Entry 8FFT (X-ray diffraction, 2.10 A resolution); this record covers chains A and B.

[Chain A (and B)]
Name: Aminotransferase class I/II-fold pyridoxal phosphate-dependent enzyme
Organism: Dolichospermum flos-aquae
Notes: chain B of this document is another copy of the same molecule, construct and numbering; everything in this record applies to it too
Reference sequence: A0A8G0W655 (A0A8G0W655_9CYAN); residues 1-370 here = UniProt positions 1-370
Chain sequence (370 residues; each row starts with the number of its first residue):
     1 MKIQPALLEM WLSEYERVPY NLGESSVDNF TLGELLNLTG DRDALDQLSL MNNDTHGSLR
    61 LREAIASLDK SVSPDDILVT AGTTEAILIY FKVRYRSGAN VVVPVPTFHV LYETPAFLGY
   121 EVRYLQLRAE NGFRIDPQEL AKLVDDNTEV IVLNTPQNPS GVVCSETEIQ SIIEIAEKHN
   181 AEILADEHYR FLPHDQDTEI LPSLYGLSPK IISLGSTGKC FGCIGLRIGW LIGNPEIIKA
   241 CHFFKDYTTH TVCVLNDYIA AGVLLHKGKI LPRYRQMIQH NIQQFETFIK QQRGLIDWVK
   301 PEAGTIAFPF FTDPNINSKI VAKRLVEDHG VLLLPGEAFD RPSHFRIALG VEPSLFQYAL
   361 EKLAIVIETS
Not modelled in the structure: 1-17, 195-199, 370 (chain B: 1-16, 195-197, 370)
Modified positions: Lys-219 ((2S)-2-amino-6-[[3-hydroxy-2-methyl-5-(phosphonooxymethyl)pyridin-4-yl]methylideneamino]hexanoic acid; LLP)
Bound ions: Mg2+ site 1: Ala-66, Asp-69, Val-72; Mg2+ site 2: Asp-146, Glu-149
What the authors report for this chain:
  - catalytic residues: Asn-52, Thr-84 (proposed by the authors, not directly observed)
  - mutagenesis - E9A, E9D, E9Q, S25A, N52A (10-fold), N52D, T84A, T84V: decreased catalytic activity
  - mutagenesis - N52Q: unchanged catalytic activity
  - mutagenesis - T84S, H250A: abolished expression

[Interface between chain A and chain B]
Contacting residue pairs (91; chain A residue first):
  Asn-29(A) / Leu-50(B)
  Asn-29(A) / Met-51(B)
  Phe-30(A) / Ser-49(B)
  Phe-30(A) / Leu-50(B)  hydrogen bond (backbone-backbone)
  Thr-31(A) / Asp-46(B)
  Thr-31(A) / Leu-48(B)
  Leu-32(A) / Leu-45(B)
  Leu-32(A) / Asp-46(B)
  Leu-32(A) / Leu-48(B)  hydrogen bond (backbone-backbone)
  Leu-32(A) / Leu-50(B)
  Leu-32(A) / Leu-255(B)  hydrophobic
  Gly-33(A) / Asp-46(B)  hydrogen bond (backbone-backbone)
  Leu-35(A) / Leu-50(B)  hydrophobic
  Arg-42(A) / Asp-46(B)  salt bridge
  Leu-45(A) / Leu-32(B)
  Asp-46(A) / Thr-31(B)  hydrogen bond (backbone-side chain)
  Asp-46(A) / Leu-32(B)
  Asp-46(A) / Gly-33(B)  hydrogen bond (backbone-backbone)
  Asp-46(A) / Leu-36(B)
  Asp-46(A) / Arg-42(B)  salt bridge
  Gln-47(A) / Thr-31(B)
  Leu-48(A) / Thr-31(B)
  Leu-48(A) / Leu-32(B)  hydrogen bond (backbone-backbone)
  Ser-49(A) / Phe-30(B)
  Leu-50(A) / Asn-29(B)
  Leu-50(A) / Phe-30(B)  hydrogen bond (backbone-backbone)
  Leu-50(A) / Leu-32(B)
  Leu-50(A) / Leu-35(B)  hydrophobic
  Leu-50(A) / Gly-222(B)
  Leu-50(A) / Cys-223(B)
  Leu-50(A) / Ile-224(B)  hydrogen bond (backbone-backbone)
  Leu-50(A) / Gly-225(B)  hydrogen bond (backbone-backbone)
  Met-51(A) / Asn-29(B)
  Met-51(A) / Ile-224(B)  hydrophobic
  Met-51(A) / Gly-225(B)
  Asn-52(A) / Ile-224(B)
  Ala-81(A) / Thr-249(B)
  Thr-84(A) / Asp-246(B)
  Thr-84(A) / Tyr-247(B)
  Thr-84(A) / Thr-248(B)
  Glu-85(A) / Thr-248(B)  hydrogen bond (backbone-backbone)
  Leu-88(A) / Tyr-247(B)
  Leu-88(A) / Thr-248(B)
  Lys-92(A) / Phe-117(B)  hydrogen bond (side chain-backbone)
  His-109(A) / Asp-246(B)  salt bridge
  His-109(A) / Tyr-247(B)
  Val-110(A) / Asp-246(B)
  Val-110(A) / Tyr-247(B)  hydrophobic
  Glu-113(A) / Tyr-247(B)  hydrogen bond
  Thr-114(A) / Tyr-247(B)
  Phe-117(A) / Lys-92(B)  hydrogen bond (backbone-side chain)
  Phe-117(A) / Phe-244(B)  hydrophobic
  Phe-117(A) / Tyr-247(B)  hydrophobic
  Cys-223(A) / Leu-50(B)  hydrophobic
  Ile-224(A) / Leu-50(B)
  Ile-224(A) / Asn-52(B)
  Gly-225(A) / Leu-50(B)  hydrogen bond (backbone-backbone)
  Gly-225(A) / Met-51(B)
  Gly-225(A) / Cys-253(B)  hydrogen bond (backbone-side chain)
  Leu-226(A) / Cys-253(B)  hydrophobic
  Arg-227(A) / Thr-249(B)  hydrogen bond (side chain-backbone)
  Arg-227(A) / His-250(B)
  Arg-227(A) / Thr-251(B)  hydrogen bond (side chain-backbone)
  Arg-227(A) / Cys-253(B)
  Phe-244(A) / Phe-117(B)  hydrophobic
  Asp-246(A) / Thr-84(B)
  Asp-246(A) / Val-110(B)
  Tyr-247(A) / Thr-84(B)
  Tyr-247(A) / Leu-88(B)
  Tyr-247(A) / His-109(B)
  Tyr-247(A) / Val-110(B)  hydrophobic
  Tyr-247(A) / Glu-113(B)  hydrogen bond
  Tyr-247(A) / Thr-114(B)
  Tyr-247(A) / Phe-117(B)  hydrophobic
  Thr-248(A) / Thr-84(B)
  Thr-248(A) / Glu-85(B)  hydrogen bond (backbone-backbone)
  Thr-248(A) / Leu-88(B)
  Thr-249(A) / Ala-81(B)
  Thr-249(A) / Arg-227(B)  hydrogen bond (backbone-side chain)
  Thr-249(A) / Thr-249(B)
  His-250(A) / Arg-227(B)
  Thr-251(A) / Arg-227(B)  hydrogen bond (backbone-side chain)
  Cys-253(A) / Gly-225(B)  hydrogen bond (side chain-backbone)
  Cys-253(A) / Leu-226(B)
  Cys-253(A) / Arg-227(B)
  Cys-253(A) / Asn-256(B)  hydrogen bond
  Leu-255(A) / Leu-32(B)  hydrophobic
  Leu-255(A) / Ile-259(B)  hydrophobic
  Asn-256(A) / Cys-253(B)  hydrogen bond
  Asn-256(A) / Asn-256(B)  hydrogen bond
  Ile-259(A) / Leu-255(B)  hydrophobic
Other interface residues (no listed pair), chain A (46 interface residues in all): Leu-36, Gly-222, Phe-243, Val-252, Val-254
Other interface residues (no listed pair), chain B (46 interface residues in all): Gln-47, Phe-243, Val-252, Val-254

[In short]
The chain A/chain B interface involves 46 residues from each chain, with 25 hydrogen bonds and 3 salt bridges.
Polar pairs include Arg-42(A)/Asp-46(B), His-109(A)/Asp-246(B) and Asp-46(A)/Thr-31(B). From the paper:
catalytic residues Asn-52(A) and Thr-84(A); E9A, E9D and E9Q of chain A, among others, reduce catalytic
activity; 11 substitutions were tested in all.
Both chains are Aminotransferase class I/II-fold pyridoxal phosphate-dependent enzyme (Dolichospermum
flos-aquae). Entry 8FFT (Structure of GntC, a PLP-dependent enzyme catalyzing L-enduracididine biosynthesis
from (S)-4-hydroxy-L-arginine) was determined by X-ray diffraction together with 8FFU from the same study.
